PDB entry 8UWA | X-ray diffraction, 4.02 A resolution (low resolution: residue-level contacts below are approximate; hydrogen-bond / salt-bridge calls are withheld) | chains D and C of the 9 polymer chains in the assembly

== Chain D ==
Protein: 09-1B12 light chain
Source organism: Homo sapiens
Chain sequence (216 residues; row label = number of the first residue in the row):
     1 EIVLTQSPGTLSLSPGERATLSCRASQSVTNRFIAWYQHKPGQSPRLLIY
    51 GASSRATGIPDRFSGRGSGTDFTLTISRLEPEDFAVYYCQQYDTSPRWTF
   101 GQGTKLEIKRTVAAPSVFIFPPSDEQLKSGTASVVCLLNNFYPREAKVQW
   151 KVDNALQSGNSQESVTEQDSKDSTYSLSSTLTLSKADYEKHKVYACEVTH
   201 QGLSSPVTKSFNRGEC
Disulfides: Cys23-Cys89, Cys136-Cys196
Ligand contacts: N-acetylglucosamine (NAG; 2-acetamido-2-deoxy-beta-D-glucopyranose): Gln27, Ser28, Thr70

== Chain C ==
Protein: Hemagglutinin
Source organism: Influenza A virus (A/Perth/16/2009(H3N2))
Reference sequence: C6KNH7 (C6KNH7_9INFA); residues 1-504 here correspond to UniProt positions 17-520 (UniProt number = residue number + 16)
Chain sequence (514 residues; numbered 1 to 514; the number before each row is that of its first residue):
     1 QKLPGNDNSTATLCLGHHAVPNGTIVKTITNDQIEVTNATELVQSSSTGE
    51 ICDSPHQILDGKNCTLIDALLGDPQCDGFQNKKWDLFVERSKAYSNCYPY
   101 DVPDYASLRSLVASSGTLEFNNESFNWTGVTQNGTSSACIRRSKNSFFSR
   151 LNWLTHLNFKYPALNVTMPNNEQFDKLYIWGVHHPGTDKDQIFLYAQASG
   201 RITVSTKRSQQTVSPNIGSRPRVRNIPSRISIYWTIVKPGDILLINSTGN
   251 LIAPRGYFKIRSGKSSIMRSDAPIGKCNSECITPNGSIPNDKPFQNVNRI
   301 TYGACPRYVKQNTLKLATGMRNVPEKQTRGIFGAIAGFIENGWEGMVDGW
   351 YGFRHQNSEGRGQAADLKSTQAAIDQINGKLNRLIGKTNEKFHQIEKEFS
   401 EVEGRIQDLEKYVEDTKIDLWSYNAELLVALENQHTIDLTDSEMNKLFEK
   451 TKKQLRENAEDMGNGCFKIYHKCDNACIGSIRNGTYDHDVYRDEALNNRF
   501 QIKGAGSSLEVLFQ
Unresolved in the structure: 1-7, 329-332, 502-514
Differences from the reference sequence: expression tag (505-514)
Disulfides: Cys14-Cys466, Cys52-Cys277, Cys64-Cys76, Cys97-Cys139, Cys281-Cys305, Cys473-Cys477
Glycans and other covalent adducts: N-acetylglucosamine (NAG) linked to Asn22, Asn63, Asn126, Asn133, Asn246, Asn285, Asn483; glycan linked to Asn38, Asn165

== How chain D and chain C interact ==
Contacting residue pairs (11; chain D residue first):
  Thr30(D) with Asn382(C); Gly386(C)
  Asn31(D) with Gly386(C); Thr388(C)
  Arg32(D) with Asn382(C); Ile385(C)
  Phe33(D) with Asn382(C)
  Arg66(D) with Pro55(C); His56(C); Glu280(C)
  Ser68(D) with Thr388(C)
Also at the interface, not in a pair above, chain D (7 interface residues in all): Ser64
Also at the interface, not in a pair above, chain C (11 interface residues in all): Asn278, Asn290, Asn378, Leu381

== Summary ==
The interface between chain D and chain C involves 7 residues on one side and 11 on the other. Bound to chain
D: N-acetylglucosamine. N-acetylglucosamine is covalently linked to Asn22(C), Asn63(C), Asn126(C), Asn133(C),
Asn246(C) and Asn285(C) and 1 more.
Here chain D is 09-1B12 light chain (Homo sapiens) and chain C is Hemagglutinin (Influenza A virus
(A/Perth/16/2009(H3N2))). Entry 8UWA (VH1-18 QxxV class antibody 09-1B12 bound to A/Perth/16/2009 H3N2
hemagglutinin) was determined by X-ray diffraction, deposited together with 8UT4, 8UT6, 8UT7, 8UT8 and 8UT9.
